PDB entry 7YU1 | X-ray diffraction, 1.13 A resolution | chains A and B

Chain A (and B):
Protein: 6-aminohexanoate-oligomer endohydrolase
Notes: EC 3.5.1.117; chain B of this document is another copy of the same molecule, construct and numbering; everything in this record applies to it too
UniProtKB: Q79F77 (NYLC_FLASK); residue numbers follow UniProt; this construct covers 1-355
Amino-acid sequence (355 residues; row label = number of the first residue in the row):
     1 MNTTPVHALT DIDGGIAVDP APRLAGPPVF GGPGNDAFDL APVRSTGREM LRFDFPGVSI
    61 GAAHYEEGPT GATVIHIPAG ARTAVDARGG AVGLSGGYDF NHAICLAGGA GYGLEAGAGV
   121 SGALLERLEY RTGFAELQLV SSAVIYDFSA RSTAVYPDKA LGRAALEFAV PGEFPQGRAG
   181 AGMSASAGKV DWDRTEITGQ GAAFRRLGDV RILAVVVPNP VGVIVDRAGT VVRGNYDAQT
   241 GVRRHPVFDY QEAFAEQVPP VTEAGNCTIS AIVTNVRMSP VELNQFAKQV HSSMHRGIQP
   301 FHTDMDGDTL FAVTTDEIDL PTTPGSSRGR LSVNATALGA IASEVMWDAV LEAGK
Unresolved in the structure: 1-18, 324-329 (chain B: 1-15, 30, 324-329)
Construct notes: engineered mutation Gly122 (Asp in Q79F77), Tyr130 (His in Q79F77), Cys267 (Thr in Q79F77)
Ion coordination: Na+: Val170, Glu173
Swiss-Prot annotation at these positions:
  - mutagenesis: Gly111 (G111S: Decreases thermostability by about 10 degrees Celsius), Leu137 (L137A: Decreases thermostability by about 10 degrees Celsius)

Interface between chain A and chain B:
Contacting residue pairs (54; chain A residue first):
  Phe30(A) with Thr132(B); Gly133(B)
  Gly34(A) with Tyr130(B)
  Asp36(A) with Tyr130(B), hydrogen bond
  Val92(A) with Tyr98(B)
  Leu94(A) with Ser95(B); Gly96(B), hydrogen bond (backbone-backbone)
  Ser95(A) with Leu94(B); Ser95(B); Leu114(B)
  Gly96(A) with Leu94(B), hydrogen bond (backbone-backbone)
  Tyr98(A) with Val92(B); Gly111(B); Leu114(B)
  Gly111(A) with Tyr98(B)
  Tyr112(A) with Ser121(B); Leu125(B), hydrophobic; Leu137(B), hydrophobic; Gln138(B), hydrogen bond (side chain-backbone)
  Leu114(A) with Ser95(B); Tyr98(B)
  Glu115(A) with Ala118(B); Lys159(B), salt bridge
  Ala118(A) with Glu115(B)
  Ser121(A) with Tyr112(B)
  Gly122(A) with Tyr156(B)
  Leu125(A) with Tyr112(B); Tyr156(B), hydrophobic
  Tyr130(A) with Gly32(B); Gly34(B); Ala154(B)
  Thr132(A) with Tyr146(B), hydrogen bond (backbone-side chain); Phe148(B); Ala154(B)
  Gly133(A) with Tyr146(B)
  Phe134(A) with Tyr146(B), hydrogen bond (backbone-side chain); Ala264(B), hydrophobic; Gly265(B)
  Leu137(A) with Tyr112(B), hydrophobic; Tyr146(B), hydrophobic
  Gln138(A) with Tyr112(B), hydrogen bond (backbone-side chain)
  Tyr146(A) with Thr132(B), hydrogen bond (side chain-backbone); Gly133(B); Phe134(B), hydrogen bond (side chain-backbone); Leu137(B), hydrophobic
  Phe148(A) with Thr132(B)
  Ala154(A) with Tyr130(B); Thr132(B)
  Tyr156(A) with Gly122(B); Leu125(B), hydrophobic
  Lys159(A) with Glu115(B), salt bridge; Lys159(B)
  Ala264(A) with Phe134(B), hydrophobic
  Gly265(A) with Phe134(B)
Also at the interface, not in a pair above, chain A (35 interface residues in all): Gly32, Asn35, Ala91, Gly93, Ala110, Glu136
Also at the interface, not in a pair above, chain B (32 interface residues in all): Ala91, Gly93, Ala110, Glu136

Summary:
Chain A and chain B form an interface of 35 and 32 residues respectively; the contacts include 9 hydrogen
bonds and 2 salt bridges. Polar pairs include Glu115(A)-Lys159(B), Asp36(A)-Tyr130(B) and Tyr112(A)-Gln138(B).
Val170(A) and Glu173(A) coordinate Na+. From UniProt: 2 mutagenesis sites on chain A.
Both chains are 6-aminohexanoate-oligomer endohydrolase. Entry 7YU1 (Structure of 6-aminohexanoate-oligomer
hydrolase NylC precursor, D122G/H130Y/T267C mutant) was determined by X-ray diffraction together with 7YU2
from the same study.
